5KOE - chain A; structure by X-ray diffraction, 1.79 A resolution.

Chain A:
Molecule: Galactoside 2-alpha-L-fucosyltransferase
From: Arabidopsis thaliana
Notes: EC 2.4.1.69
UniProt: Q9SWH5 (FUT1_ARATH); residue numbers follow UniProt; this construct covers 84-558
Amino-acid sequence (476 residues; numbered 83 to 558; the number before each row is that of its first residue):
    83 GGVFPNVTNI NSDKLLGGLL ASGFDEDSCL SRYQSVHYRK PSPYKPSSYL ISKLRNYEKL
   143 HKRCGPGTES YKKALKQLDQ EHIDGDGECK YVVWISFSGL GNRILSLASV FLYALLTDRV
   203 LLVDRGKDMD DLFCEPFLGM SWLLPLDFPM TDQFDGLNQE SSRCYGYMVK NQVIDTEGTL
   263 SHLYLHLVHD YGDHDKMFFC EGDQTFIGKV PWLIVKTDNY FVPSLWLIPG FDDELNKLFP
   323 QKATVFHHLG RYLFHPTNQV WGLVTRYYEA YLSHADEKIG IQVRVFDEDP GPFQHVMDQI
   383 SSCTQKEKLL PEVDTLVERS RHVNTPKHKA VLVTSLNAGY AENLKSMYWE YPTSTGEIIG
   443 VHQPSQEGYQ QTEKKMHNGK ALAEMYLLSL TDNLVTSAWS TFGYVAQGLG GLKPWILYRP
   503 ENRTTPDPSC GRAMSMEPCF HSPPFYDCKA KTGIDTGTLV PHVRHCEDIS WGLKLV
Disordered / not traced: 83-94, 163-165, 258-261, 401-405, 452-457
Disulfides: C111-C216, C146-C171, C282-C530, C385-C512, C521-C548
Sequence notes: expression tag (83)
Ion coordination: K+ site 1: D212, F215; K+ site 2: S471, T473, G492
UniProt features mapped onto this chain:
  - glycosylation (N-linked (GlcNAc...) asparagine): N88, N504
  - mutagenesis: D550 (D550N: In mur2; loss of activity and lack of fucosylated xylogulcan)
From the paper describing this entry:
  - binding site for beta-D-galactopyranose: N184, N301, W481, H523, S524
  - binding site for alpha-D-xylopyranose: K278, R501
  - binding site for beta-D-galactopyranose: D300 (from molecular simulation)
  - binding site for beta-D-glucopyranose: F368, W481 (from molecular simulation)
  - contacts within the chain: D300-N301 (hydrogen bond), H271-D300 (hydrogen bond)
  - catalytic residues: N184, Y486, H523, D550 (proposed by the authors, not directly observed)
  - mutagenesis - N184A (<0.1% of WT), N184D, R366A, R366K, T483A: abolished catalytic activity
  - mutagenesis - S552A: unchanged catalytic activity
  - mutagenesis - N184A (<0.1% of WT), D300A (20 to 50-fold), Q452A (20 to 50-fold), Y486F (>200-fold), H523A (>200-fold), D550A (20 to 50-fold), D550N/S552A: decreased catalytic activity
  - mutagenesis - D550N: abolished expression
  - mutagenesis - D550A, D550N/S552A, S552A: decreased expression
  - catalytic residues: R366 (from molecular simulation)

Summary:
The K+ site 1 is built by D212 and F215. S471, T473 and G492 form the K+ site 2. UniProt lists one mutagenesis
site. The paper reports catalytic residues N184, Y486 and H523 among others; N184A, D300A and Q452A, among
others, reduce catalytic activity; 13 substitutions were tested in all.
Chain A is Galactoside 2-alpha-L-fucosyltransferase (Arabidopsis thaliana); the structure, The structure of
Arabidopsis thaliana FUT1 in complex with XXLG, was determined by X-ray diffraction, deposited together with
5KWK and 5KX6.
